PDB entry 5LMF | X-ray diffraction, 2.15 A resolution | chains A and D

[Chain A]
Name: DNA topoisomerase 2-associated protein PAT1
From: Saccharomyces cerevisiae
Notes: engineered mutation(s): Q706A/L713A
UniProt: P25644 (PAT1_YEAST); residue numbers follow UniProt; this construct covers 435-796
Chain sequence (369 residues; numbered 428 to 796; the number before each row is that of its first residue):
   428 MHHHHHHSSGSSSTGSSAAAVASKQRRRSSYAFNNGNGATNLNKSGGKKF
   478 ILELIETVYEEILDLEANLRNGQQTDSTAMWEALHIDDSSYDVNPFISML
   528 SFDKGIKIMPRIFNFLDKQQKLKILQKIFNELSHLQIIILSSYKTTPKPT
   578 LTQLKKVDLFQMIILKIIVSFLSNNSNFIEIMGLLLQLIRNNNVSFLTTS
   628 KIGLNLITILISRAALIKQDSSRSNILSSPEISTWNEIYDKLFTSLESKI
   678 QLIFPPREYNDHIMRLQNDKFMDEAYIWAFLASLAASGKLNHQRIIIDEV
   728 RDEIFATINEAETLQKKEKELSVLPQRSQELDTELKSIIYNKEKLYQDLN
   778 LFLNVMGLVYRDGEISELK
Not modelled in the structure: 428-471, 647-659
Construct notes: initiating methionine (428); expression tag (429-434); conflict Ala706 (Gln in P25644), Ala713 (Leu in P25644)
Bound ions: Mg2+ near Asp544 (its only coordinating residue here)
Curated features (UniProtKB/Swiss-Prot):
  - modified residue (Phosphoserine): Ser456, Ser457
What the authors report for this chain:
  - mutagenesis - Q720A/R721A/D725A/R728A, R721A/R728A/F732A/E794A: decreased binding to mRNA decapping protein 2 (chain D)
  - mutagenesis - I724R/I731R: abolished binding to Dcp2

[Chain D]
Name: mRNA decapping protein 2
UniProt: B3LNX5 (B3LNX5_YEAS1); residues 484-500 here correspond to UniProt positions 483-499 (UniProt number = residue number - 1)
Chain sequence (17 residues; each row starts with the number of its first residue):
   484 TAHSNSQALLDLLKKPT
What the authors report for this chain:
  - mutagenesis - L492A/L493A: decreased binding to DNA topoisomerase 2-associated protein PAT1 (chain A)

[Chain A / chain D interface]
Pairs across the interface (28):
  Leu717(A) - Asn488(D)
  Leu717(A) - Leu492(D)  hydrophobic
  Gln720(A) - Leu492(D)
  Arg721(A) - Leu492(D)
  Arg721(A) - Leu495(D)
  Ile724(A) - Leu492(D)  hydrophobic
  Ile724(A) - Leu495(D)  hydrophobic
  Ile724(A) - Leu496(D)  hydrophobic
  Arg728(A) - Leu495(D)  hydrogen bond (side chain-backbone)
  Arg728(A) - Leu496(D)  hydrogen bond (side chain-backbone)
  Arg728(A) - Lys498(D)  hydrogen bond (side chain-backbone)
  Arg728(A) - Pro499(D)
  Arg728(A) - Thr500(D)
  Ile731(A) - Leu496(D)  hydrophobic
  Phe732(A) - Leu496(D)
  Met783(A) - Ser489(D)  hydrogen bond (backbone-side chain)
  Met783(A) - Leu492(D)  hydrophobic
  Gly784(A) - Ser489(D)
  Leu785(A) - Ser489(D)
  Leu785(A) - Leu493(D)  hydrophobic
  Ile792(A) - Leu493(D)
  Ile792(A) - Leu496(D)  hydrophobic
  Ile792(A) - Lys497(D)  hydrogen bond (backbone-side chain)
  Ser793(A) - Leu493(D)
  Glu794(A) - His486(D)  salt bridge
  Glu794(A) - Ser489(D)
  Glu794(A) - Gln490(D)  hydrogen bond
  Glu794(A) - Leu493(D)
Interface residues without a listed pair, chain A (15 interface residues in all): Asp725, Glu791
Interface residues without a listed pair, chain D (13 interface residues in all): Ala491
From the paper, about this interface:
  - pairs named by the authors: Ile724(A)-Leu492(D), Arg728(A)-Leu495(D), Ile731(A)-Leu496(D), Met783(A)-Ser489(D) (hydrogen bond), Glu794(A)-His486(D) (hydrogen bond)
  - interface residues, chain A: Leu717(A), Ile724(A), Ile731(A), Leu785(A), Ile792(A)

[Summary]
The interface between chain A and chain D involves 15 residues on one side and 13 on the other, with 6
hydrogen bonds and 1 salt bridge. Among the polar pairs are Glu794(A)-His486(D), Arg728(A)-Leu495(D) and
Arg728(A)-Leu496(D). The authors report contacts between Ile724(A) and Leu492(D), Arg728(A) and Leu495(D) and
Ile731(A) and Leu496(D); hydrogen bonds between Met783(A) and Ser489(D) and Glu794(A) and His486(D). From the
paper: Q720A/R721A/D725A/R728A and R721A/R728A/F732A/E794A of chain A reduce binding to mRNA decapping protein
2 (chain D); interface residues Leu717(A), Ile724(A) and Ile731(A) among others; 4 substitutions were tested
in all.
Chain A is DNA topoisomerase 2-associated protein PAT1 (Saccharomyces cerevisiae) and chain D is mRNA
decapping protein 2; the structure, Structure of C-terminal domain from S. cerevisiae Pat1 decapping activator
bound to Dcp2 HLM3 peptide (region ..., was determined by X-ray diffraction (same publication as 5LM5 and
5LMG).
